3NHG - chains A and T of the 3 polymer chains in the assembly; structure by X-ray diffraction, 2.50 A resolution.

[Chain A]
Molecule: DNA polymerase
Source organism: Enterobacteria phage RB69
Notes: EC 2.7.7.7
UniProtKB: Q38087 (DPOL_BPR69); residues 1-903 here = UniProt positions 1-903
Chain sequence (903 residues; each row starts with the number of its first residue):
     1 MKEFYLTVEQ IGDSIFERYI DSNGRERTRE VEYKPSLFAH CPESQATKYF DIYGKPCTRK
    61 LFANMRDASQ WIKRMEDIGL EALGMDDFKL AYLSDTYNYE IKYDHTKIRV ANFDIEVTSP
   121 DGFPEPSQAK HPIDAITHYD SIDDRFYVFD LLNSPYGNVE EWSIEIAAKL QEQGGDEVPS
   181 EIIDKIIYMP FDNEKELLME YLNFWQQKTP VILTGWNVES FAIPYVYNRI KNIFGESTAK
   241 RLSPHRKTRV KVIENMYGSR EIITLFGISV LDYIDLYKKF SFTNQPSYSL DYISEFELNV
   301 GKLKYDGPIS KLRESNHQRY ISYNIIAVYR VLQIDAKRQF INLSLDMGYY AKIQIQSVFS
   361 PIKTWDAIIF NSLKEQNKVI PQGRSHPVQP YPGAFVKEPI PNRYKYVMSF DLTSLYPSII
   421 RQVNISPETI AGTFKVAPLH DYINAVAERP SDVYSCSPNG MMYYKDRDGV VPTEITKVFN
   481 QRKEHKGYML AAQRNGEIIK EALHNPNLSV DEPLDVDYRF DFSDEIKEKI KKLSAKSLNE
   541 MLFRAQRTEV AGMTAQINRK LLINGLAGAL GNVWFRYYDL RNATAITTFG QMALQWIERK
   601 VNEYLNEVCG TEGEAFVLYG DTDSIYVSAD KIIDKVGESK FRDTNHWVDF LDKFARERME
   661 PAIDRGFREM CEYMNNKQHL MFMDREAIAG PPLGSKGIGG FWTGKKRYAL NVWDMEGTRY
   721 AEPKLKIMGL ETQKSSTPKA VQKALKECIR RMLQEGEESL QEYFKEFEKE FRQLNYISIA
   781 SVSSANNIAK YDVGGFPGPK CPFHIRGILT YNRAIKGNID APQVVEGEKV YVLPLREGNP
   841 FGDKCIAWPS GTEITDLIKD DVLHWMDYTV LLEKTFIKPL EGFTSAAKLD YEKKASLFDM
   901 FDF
Construct notes: engineered mutation Ala222 (Asp in Q38087), Ala327 (Asp in Q38087), Gly565 (Ser in Q38087), Ala567 (Tyr in Q38087)
Ion coordination: Ca2+ site 1 near Glu116 (its only coordinating residue here); Ca2+ site 2: Asp411, Asp623 (together with dTTP); Ca2+ site 3: Asp411, Leu412, Asp623 (together with dTTP); Ca2+ site 4: Asp411 (together with dTTP); Ca2+ site 5: Asn505, Asn507, Lys531; Ca2+ site 6: Glu660, Asp684
Ligand contacts: dTTP (TTP): Asp411, Leu412, Thr413, Ser414, Leu415, Tyr416, Pro417, Arg482, Lys486, Lys560, Asn564, Thr622, Asp623
Curated features (UniProtKB/Swiss-Prot):
  - region: Thr248 to Thr264 (Beta hairpin), Lys705 to Tyr708 (Binding of DNA in B-conformation), Leu897 to Phe903 (Interaction with the polymerase clamp)
  - binding site (Mg(2+)): Asp114, Glu116, Asp411, Leu412, Asp623
  - binding site (substrate): Ser414 to Tyr416, Arg482, Lys560
  - site: Asp621 (Optimization of metal coordination by the polymerase active site), Lys706 (Optimization of metal coordination by the polymerase active site), Asp714 (Essential for viral replication)
  - mutagenesis: Leu415 (L415A/G: Decreases base selectivity by several hundred fold; L415G/F: Increased misinsertion, increased mismatch extension and inefficient proofreading; L415M: No effect on base selectivity), Leu561 (L561A: No effect on the ability to recognize damaged DNA. Increase in probability of nucleotide incorporation), Asp621 (D621A: Drastic decrease in the efficiency of incorporation of dGMP), Lys706 (K706A: Almost complete loss of polymerase activity), Asp714 (D714A: Complete loss of viral replication)

[Chain T]
Molecule: 18-nt DNA strand
Sequence (18 nucleotides; numbered 1 to 18; the number before each row is that of its first residue):
     1 TCAGGTAAGC AGTCCGCG

[Interface between chain A and chain T]
Residue-residue contacts (50; chain A residue first):
  Glu219(A) with DC2(T), hydrogen bond to the base
  Ile253(A) with DC2(T), sugar contact
  Glu254(A) with DC2(T), sugar contact
  Asn255(A) with DT1(T), phosphate contact; DC2(T), hydrogen bond to the phosphate
  Tyr257(A) with DT1(T), base contact
  Arg260(A) with DC2(T), salt bridge to the phosphate
  Ile262(A) with DC2(T), base contact
  Asp275(A) with DA3(T), hydrogen bond to the base
  Phe359(A) with DA3(T), sugar contact
  Ser360(A) with DA3(T), phosphate contact; DG4(T), hydrogen bond to the phosphate
  Pro361(A) with DA3(T), phosphate contact; DG4(T), phosphate contact
  Ile362(A) with DG4(T), hydrogen bond to the phosphate
  Tyr391(A) with DG5(T), phosphate contact; DT6(T), sugar contact
  Pro392(A) with DT6(T), phosphate contact; DA7(T), phosphate contact
  Gly393(A) with DT6(T), hydrogen bond to the phosphate; DA7(T), hydrogen bond to the phosphate
  Ala394(A) with DA7(T), sugar contact
  Val396(A) with DA7(T), phosphate contact; DA8(T), phosphate contact
  Leu561(A) with DG4(T), base contact
  Asn564(A) with DG4(T), hydrogen bond to the base
  Gly565(A) with DG4(T), sugar contact
  Gly568(A) with DG4(T), base contact; DG5(T), sugar contact
  Ala569(A) with DG4(T), sugar contact
  Gly571(A) with DG5(T), sugar contact
  Asn572(A) with DG4(T), hydrogen bond to the phosphate; DG5(T), hydrogen bond to the phosphate
  Lys705(A) with DA8(T), salt bridge to the phosphate; DG9(T), sugar contact
  Lys706(A) with DA7(T), base contact; DA8(T), sugar contact
  Arg707(A) with DG9(T), phosphate contact; DC10(T), salt bridge to the phosphate
  Glu731(A) with DC10(T), phosphate contact
  Ser784(A) with DT1(T), base contact
  Asn786(A) with DT1(T), hydrogen bond to the base
  Pro799(A) with DC14(T), phosphate contact
  Lys800(A) with DT13(T), phosphate contact; DC14(T), hydrogen bond to the phosphate
  Cys801(A) with DT13(T), sugar contact
  Phe803(A) with DG12(T), sugar contact
  Gly827(A) with DT1(T), base contact
  Lys844(A) with DT13(T), salt bridge to the phosphate
  Lys874(A) with DG12(T), salt bridge to the phosphate
Also at the interface, not in a pair above, chain A (45 interface residues in all): Lys363, Pro390, Glu398, Ala567, Lys734, Gly798, Arg806, Lys878
Also at the interface, not in a pair above, chain T (14 interface residues in all): DA11

[In short]
45 residues of chain A face 14 of chain T across their interface, with 12 hydrogen bonds and 5 salt bridges.
Polar contacts include Glu219(A)-DC2(T), Asp275(A)-DA3(T) and Asn564(A)-DG4(T). Chain A binds dTTP.
Chain A is DNA polymerase (Enterobacteria phage RB69) and chain T is an 18-nt DNA strand; the structure, RB69
DNA Polymerase (S565G/Y567A) Ternary Complex with dTTP Opposite dG, was determined by X-ray diffraction
together with 3NDK, 3NE6 and 3NGI from the same study.
